PDB entry 6T9I | electron microscopy, 3.90 A resolution | chains B and H of the 12 polymer chains in the assembly

[Chain B]
Protein: Transcription factor SPT20
Organism: Saccharomyces cerevisiae (strain ATCC 204508 / S288c)
UniProt: P50875 (SPT20_YEAST); numbering as in UniProt (aligned over 1-604)
Sequence (604 residues; row label = number of the first residue in the row):
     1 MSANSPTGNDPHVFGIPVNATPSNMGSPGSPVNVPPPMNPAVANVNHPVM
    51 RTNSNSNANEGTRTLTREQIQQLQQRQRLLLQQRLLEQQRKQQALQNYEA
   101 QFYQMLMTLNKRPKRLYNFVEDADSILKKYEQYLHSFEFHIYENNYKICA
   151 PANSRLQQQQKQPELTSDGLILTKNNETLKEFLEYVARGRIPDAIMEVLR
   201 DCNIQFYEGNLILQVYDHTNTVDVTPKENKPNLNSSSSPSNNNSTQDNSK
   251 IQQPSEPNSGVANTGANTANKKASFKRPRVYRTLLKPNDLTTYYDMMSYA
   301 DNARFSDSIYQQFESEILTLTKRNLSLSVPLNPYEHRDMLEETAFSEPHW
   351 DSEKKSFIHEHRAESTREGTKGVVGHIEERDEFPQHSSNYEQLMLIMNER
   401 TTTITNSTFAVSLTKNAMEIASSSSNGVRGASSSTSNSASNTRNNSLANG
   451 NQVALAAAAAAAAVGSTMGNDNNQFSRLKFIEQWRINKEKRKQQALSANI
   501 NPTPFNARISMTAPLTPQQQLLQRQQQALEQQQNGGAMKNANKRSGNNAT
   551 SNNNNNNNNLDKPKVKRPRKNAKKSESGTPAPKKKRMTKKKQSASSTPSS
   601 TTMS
Unresolved in the structure: 1-111, 153-168, 225-276, 361-388, 417-473, 489-604
Curated features (UniProtKB/Swiss-Prot):
  - modified residue: S446 (Phosphoserine), T516 (Phosphothreonine)

[Chain H]
Protein: Transcriptional coactivator HFI1/ADA1
Organism: Saccharomyces cerevisiae (strain ATCC 204508 / S288c)
UniProt: Q12060 (HFI1_YEAST); numbering as in UniProt (aligned over 1-488)
Sequence (488 residues; numbered 1 to 488; the number before each row is that of its first residue):
     1 MSAIQSPAPKPLQPTYPAASPASTNAYMKPGLIGSPAVSNHTEPNNGNNE
    51 TAEPQGPNQRIDLGAMIEELTSLLGKESWTKYAQIISLFILGKLSRKELS
   101 NELELVFSPSAASLEKSNTNHHHSLVRLHNQLLLGIFANSLRENPLGRNG
   151 NESSWGFGNGSNNPNNKLKRINKHNSQIEVYKKIVMSLPLNDRNRLKMIT
   201 KEAGKRGFIFCSVFQARLNNIPKIPIVTNPESLKRVKSNNLKTPLEWSQD
   251 IMNGFNVPLASESHSLPDTDSFYLRMVGIAREHGLVGTVDARCVELISLA
   301 LDQYLKNIIEFTIDTVRYRRKKYSDYYDLNESGLYKSVSEMAADKRDAKI
   351 KQLDDDKNEDECADEAKSINNGNNSSKDDIGDISMSSITKAGEAVNEELH
   401 ENRTISLTNEDIYDSLSIFPNLVEPSGSYYALTNLGLVNDDELVDMKSNI
   451 DDLPDFLNEKPTFTPLDERNVGTRHELNWLIKGILTED
Unresolved in the structure: 1-180, 327-331, 388-393, 419-488

[How chain B and chain H interact]
Residue-residue contacts - 44 pairs, chain B then chain H:
  Y146(B) with I418(H)
  L183(B) with I418(H), hydrophobic
  E184(B) with D378(H)
  V186(B) with I412(H)
  A187(B) with D379(H); D382(H); I412(H), hydrophobic
  R188(B) with D378(H); D382(H), salt bridge
  E197(B) with R217(H), salt bridge
  V215(B) with D411(H)
  N220(B) with E398(H), hydrogen bond; L399(H)
  T221(B) with L399(H)
  V222(B) with L399(H), hydrophobic; N402(H)
  P278(B) with T404(H)
  R279(B) with E397(H); E398(H), salt bridge; T404(H), hydrogen bond; S406(H); E410(H), salt bridge
  V280(B) with T404(H); I405(H); S406(H), hydrogen bond (backbone-backbone)
  Y281(B) with E398(H); S406(H); L407(H); E410(H), hydrogen bond; D411(H); D414(H)
  T283(B) with T408(H), hydrogen bond; D411(H)
  Y293(B) with V213(H)
  Y294(B) with N220(H)
  M297(B) with V213(H), hydrophobic; A216(H), hydrophobic; R217(H)
  A300(B) with F214(H)
  D301(B) with R217(H), salt bridge
  F305(B) with C211(H)
  D307(B) with S212(H)
  Y310(B) with C211(H), hydrophobic; V213(H), hydrophobic
Interface residues without a listed pair, chain B (34 interface residues in all): D124, L127, I141, K180, D217, R277, R282, M296, S298, S306
Interface residues without a listed pair, chain H (26 interface residues in all): R403, S415

[In short]
34 residues of chain B face 26 of chain H across their interface, with 5 hydrogen bonds and 5 salt bridges.
Polar pairs include R188(B)-D382(H), E197(B)-R217(H) and R279(B)-E398(H).
Here chain B is Transcription factor SPT20 and chain H is Transcriptional coactivator HFI1/ADA1, both from
Saccharomyces cerevisiae (strain ATCC 204508 / S288c). Entry 6T9I (cryo-EM structure of transcription
coactivator SAGA) was determined by electron microscopy, deposited together with 6T9J and 6T9K.
